Entry 5NG1 (X-ray diffraction, 2.20 A resolution); this record covers chains A and E of the 6 polymer chains in the assembly.

== Chain A ==
Name: Tubulin alpha-1B chain
Source organism: Bos taurus
UniProtKB: P81947 (TBA1B_BOVIN); residue numbers follow UniProt; this construct covers 1-451
Amino-acid sequence (451 residues; row label = number of the first residue in the row):
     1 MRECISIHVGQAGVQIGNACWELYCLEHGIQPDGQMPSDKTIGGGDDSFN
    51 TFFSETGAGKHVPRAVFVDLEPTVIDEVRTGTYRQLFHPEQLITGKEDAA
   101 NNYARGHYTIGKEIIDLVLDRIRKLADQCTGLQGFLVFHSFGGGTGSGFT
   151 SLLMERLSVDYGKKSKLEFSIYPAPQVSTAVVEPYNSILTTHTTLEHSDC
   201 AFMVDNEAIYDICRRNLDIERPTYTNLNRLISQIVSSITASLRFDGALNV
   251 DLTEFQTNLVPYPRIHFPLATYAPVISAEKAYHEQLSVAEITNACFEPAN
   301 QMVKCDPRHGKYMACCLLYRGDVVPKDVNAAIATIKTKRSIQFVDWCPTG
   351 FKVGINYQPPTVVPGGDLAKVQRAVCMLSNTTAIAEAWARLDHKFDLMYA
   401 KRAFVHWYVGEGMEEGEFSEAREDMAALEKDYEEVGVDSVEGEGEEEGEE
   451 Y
Not modelled in the structure: 441-451
Ion coordination: Ca2+: Asp39, Thr41, Gly44, Glu55
Ligand contacts:
  - 8WB (2-methoxy-5-(2,3,4-trimethoxyphenyl)cyclohepta-2,4,6-trien-1-one): Thr179, Ala180, Val181
  - GTP (guanosine-5'-triphosphate): Val9, Gly10, Gln11, Ala12, Gln15, Ile16, Asp69, Asp98, Ala99, Ala100, Asn101, Ser140, Gly142, Gly143, Gly144, Thr145, Gly146, Ile171, Pro173, Val177, Ser178, Thr179, Glu183, Asn206, Tyr224, Leu227, Asn228, Ile231

== Chain E ==
Name: Stathmin-4
Source organism: Rattus norvegicus
UniProtKB: P63043 (STMN4_RAT); residues 5-145 here correspond to UniProt positions 49-189 (UniProt number = residue number + 44)
Amino-acid sequence (143 residues; numbered 3 to 145; the number before each row is that of its first residue):
     3 MADMEVIELNKCTSGQSFEVILKPPSFDGVPEFNASLPRRRDPSLEEIQK
    53 KLEAAEERRKYQEAELLKHLAEKREHEREVIQKAIEENNNFIKMAKEKLA
   103 QKMESNKENREAHLAAMLERLQEKDKHAEEVRKNKELKEEASR
Not modelled in the structure: 3-5, 29-43, 144-145
Sequence notes: initiating methionine (3); expression tag (4)
Curated features (UniProtKB/Swiss-Prot):
  - modified residue: Ser46 (Phosphoserine)

== How chain A and chain E interact ==
Residue-residue contacts (59):
  His107(A) with Leu54(E)
  Tyr108(A) with Leu54(E), hydrophobic; Ala57(E), hydrophobic; Arg61(E)
  Thr109(A) with Arg61(E), hydrogen bond
  Lys112(A) with Leu54(E); Glu58(E), salt bridge
  Glu155(A) with Ile50(E)
  Arg156(A) with Leu47(E); Gln51(E)
  Ser158(A) with Asp44(E)
  Val159(A) with Pro45(E); Ile50(E), hydrophobic
  His197(A) with Asp44(E), salt bridge; Pro45(E)
  Asp245(A) with Cys14(E); Ser16(E)
  Ala247(A) with Asn12(E); Ser19(E)
  Leu248(A) with Ser19(E)
  Pro325(A) with Gln18(E); Phe20(E), hydrophobic
  Asn329(A) with Met6(E); Val8(E); Phe20(E); Val22(E)
  Lys336(A) with Leu24(E)
  Asp345(A) with Pro27(E); Ser28(E), hydrogen bond (backbone-backbone)
  Trp346(A) with Pro27(E)
  Cys347(A) with Pro27(E)
  Pro348(A) with Lys25(E); Pro27(E)
  Thr349(A) with Ile23(E); Leu24(E), hydrogen bond (backbone-backbone); Lys25(E), hydrogen bond (backbone-backbone)
  Gly350(A) with Val22(E)
  Phe351(A) with Glu21(E); Val22(E), hydrogen bond (backbone-backbone)
  Lys352(A) with Phe20(E); Glu21(E), salt bridge
  Val353(A) with Ser19(E); Phe20(E), hydrogen bond (backbone-backbone)
  Gly354(A) with Gln18(E)
  Ile355(A) with Gly17(E); Gln18(E), hydrogen bond (backbone-backbone)
  Asn356(A) with Ser16(E)
  Tyr357(A) with Thr15(E); Ser16(E), hydrogen bond (backbone-backbone); Gly17(E); Gln18(E), hydrogen bond
  Val409(A) with Gln64(E)
  Gly410(A) with Arg61(E); Gln64(E)
  Glu411(A) with Arg61(E), hydrogen bond (backbone-side chain)
  Gly412(A) with Ala57(E); Arg60(E), hydrogen bond (backbone-side chain); Arg61(E)
  Glu414(A) with Arg60(E)
Interface residues without a listed pair, chain A (39 interface residues in all): Leu152, Glu196, Gly246, Val328, Ile332, Ala333
Interface residues without a listed pair, chain E (32 interface residues in all): Pro26, Ser46, Lys53, Glu55

== In short ==
39 residues of chain A face 32 of chain E across their interface, with 11 hydrogen bonds and 3 salt bridges.
Polar pairs include Lys112(A)-Glu58(E), His197(A)-Asp44(E) and Lys352(A)-Glu21(E). Bound to chain A: GTP and
compound 8WB. Asp39(A), Thr41(A), Gly44(A) and Glu55(A) form the Ca2+ site.
Here chain A is Tubulin alpha-1B chain (Bos taurus) and chain E is Stathmin-4 (Rattus norvegicus). Entry 5NG1
(TUBULIN-MTC-zampanolide complex) was determined by X-ray diffraction, deposited together with 5NFZ.
